8DY6 - chains G and H of the 12 polymer chains in the assembly; structure by electron microscopy, 4.32 A resolution (low resolution: residue-level contacts below are approximate; hydrogen-bond / salt-bridge calls are withheld).

Chain G:
Name: MU89+S27Y Heavy Chain
Organism: Mus musculus
Chain sequence (145 residues; numbered -18 to 126; the number before each row is that of its first residue; numbers below 1 keep their minus sign (Met-18 is residue -18)):
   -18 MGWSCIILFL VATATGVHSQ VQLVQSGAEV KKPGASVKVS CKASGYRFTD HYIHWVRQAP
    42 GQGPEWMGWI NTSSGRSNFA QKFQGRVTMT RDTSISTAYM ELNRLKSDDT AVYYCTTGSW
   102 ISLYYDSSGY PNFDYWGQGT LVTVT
Not modelled in the structure: -18 to 0
Disulfides: Cys22-Cys96

Chain H:
Name: MU89+S27Y Light Chain
Organism: Mus musculus
Chain sequence (110 residues; row label = number of the first residue in the row):
     1 QSALTQPASV SGSPGQPITI SCTGTSYDVG NYDLVSWYQQ HPGNAPKYMI YEVTKRPAGI
    61 SNRFSGSKSG NTASLTISGL QAEDAADYYC CSYAGSSTVI FGGGTKVTVL
Not modelled in the structure: 1-4
Disulfides: Cys22-Cys90
From the paper describing this entry:
  - binding site for N-acetylglucosamine: Tyr27

Chain G / chain H interface:
Pairs across the interface (32; chain G residue first):
  Gln39(G) with Gln40(H)
  Gly44(G) with Tyr89(H)
  Pro45(G) with Tyr89(H); Phe101(H)
  Trp47(G) with Ser97(H); Thr98(H); Val99(H)
  Trp50(G) with Ser97(H)
  Asn59(G) with Ser96(H); Ser97(H)
  Tyr95(G) with Gln40(H); Asn44(H); Ala45(H); Pro46(H)
  Ser109(G) with Ser97(H)
  Gly110(G) with Tyr93(H); Val99(H)
  Tyr111(G) with Leu34(H)
  Pro112(G) with Leu34(H); Ser36(H); Tyr38(H); Cys91(H); Tyr93(H)
  Asn113(G) with Tyr38(H); Tyr51(H); Glu52(H)
  Phe114(G) with Tyr38(H); Tyr48(H); Cys91(H); Val99(H)
  Asp115(G) with Tyr48(H)
  Trp117(G) with Pro46(H)
Interface residues without a listed pair, chain G (16 interface residues in all): Gly118
Interface residues without a listed pair, chain H (19 interface residues in all): Ser92

Summary:
16 residues of chain G and 19 residues of chain H are in contact. From the paper: a binding site for
N-acetylglucosamine at Tyr27(H).
Here chain G is MU89+S27Y Heavy Chain and chain H is MU89+S27Y Light Chain, both from Mus musculus. Entry 8DY6
(Vaccine elicited Antibody MU89+S27Y bound to CH848.D949.10.17_N133D_N138T.DS.SOSIP.664 HIV-1 Env trimer) was
determined by electron microscopy together with 8DTO from the same study.
